PDB entry 7AK7 | X-ray diffraction, 2.14 A resolution | chains E and F of the 6 polymer chains in the assembly

Chain E (and F):
Molecule: CopG family transcriptional regulator
Organism: Salmonella typhimurium
Notes: chain F of this document is another copy of the same molecule, construct and numbering; everything in this record applies to it too
UniProtKB: A0A0D6HUM3 (A0A0D6HUM3_SALTM); numbering as in UniProt (aligned over 1-97)
Amino-acid sequence (99 residues; row label = number of the first residue in the row; numbers below 1 keep their minus sign (Gly-1 is residue -1)):
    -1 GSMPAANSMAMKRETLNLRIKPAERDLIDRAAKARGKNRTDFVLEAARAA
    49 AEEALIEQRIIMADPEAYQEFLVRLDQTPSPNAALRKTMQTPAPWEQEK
Disordered / not traced: -1 to 9, 81-97 (chain F: -1 to 7, 81-97)
Sequence notes: expression tag (-1 to 0)

Chain E / chain F interface:
Residue-residue contacts (8):
  Ala32(E) - Arg46(F)  hydrogen bond (backbone-side chain)
  Arg33(E) - Arg46(F)
  Lys35(E) - Glu43(F)
  Asp39(E) - Asp39(F)
  Glu43(E) - Lys35(F)
  Glu43(E) - Glu43(F)
  Arg46(E) - Ala32(F)
  Arg46(E) - Arg33(F)
Interface residues without a listed pair, chain E (8 interface residues in all): Gly34, Glu50
Interface residues without a listed pair, chain F (8 interface residues in all): Gly34, Glu50

Summary:
Chain E and chain F each contribute 8 residues to their interface, with 1 hydrogen bond. The hydrogen-bonded
pair is Ala32(E)-Arg46(F).
Both chains are CopG family transcriptional regulator (Salmonella typhimurium). Entry 7AK7 (Structure of
Salmonella TacT2 toxin bound to TacA2 antitoxin) was determined by X-ray diffraction (same publication as 7AK8
and 7AK9).
